8KDC - chains C and D of the 6 polymer chains in the assembly; structure by electron microscopy, 3.30 A resolution.

# Chain C (and D)
Protein: Phosphoprotein
From: Human respirovirus 3
Notes: chain D of this document is another copy of the same molecule, construct and numbering; everything in this record applies to it too
UniProtKB: O89234 (O89234_9MONO); numbering as in UniProt (aligned over 1-603)
Amino-acid sequence (609 residues; each row starts with the number of its first residue):
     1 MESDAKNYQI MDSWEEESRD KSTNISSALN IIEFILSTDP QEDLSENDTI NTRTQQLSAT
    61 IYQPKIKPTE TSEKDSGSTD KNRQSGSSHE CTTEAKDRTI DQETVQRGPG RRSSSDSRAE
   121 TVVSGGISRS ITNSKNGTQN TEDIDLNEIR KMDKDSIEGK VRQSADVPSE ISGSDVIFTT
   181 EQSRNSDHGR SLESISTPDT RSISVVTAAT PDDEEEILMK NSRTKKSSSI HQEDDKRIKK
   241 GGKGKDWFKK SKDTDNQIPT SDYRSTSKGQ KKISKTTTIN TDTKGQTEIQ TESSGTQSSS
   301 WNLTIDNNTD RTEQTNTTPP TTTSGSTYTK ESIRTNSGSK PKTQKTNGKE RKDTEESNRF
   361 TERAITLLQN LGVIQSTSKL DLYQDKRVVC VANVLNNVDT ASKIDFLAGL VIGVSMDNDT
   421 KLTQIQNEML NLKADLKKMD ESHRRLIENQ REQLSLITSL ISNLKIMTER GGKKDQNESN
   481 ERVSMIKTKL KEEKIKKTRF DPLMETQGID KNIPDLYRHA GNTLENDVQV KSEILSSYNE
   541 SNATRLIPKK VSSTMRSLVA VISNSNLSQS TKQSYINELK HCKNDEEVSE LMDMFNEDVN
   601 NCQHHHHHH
Unresolved in the structure: 1-434, 472-609 (chain D: 1-434, 476-609)
Construct notes: expression tag (604-609)

# How chain C and chain D interact
Contacting residue pairs (24; chain C residue first):
  Leu436(C) - Leu436(D)  hydrophobic
  Met439(C) - Met439(D)  hydrophobic
  Met439(C) - Asp440(D)
  His443(C) - Asp440(D)  salt bridge
  His443(C) - His443(D)
  Leu446(C) - Ile447(D)  hydrophobic
  Leu446(C) - Arg451(D)
  Asn449(C) - Arg451(D)
  Gln450(C) - Ile447(D)  hydrogen bond (side chain-backbone)
  Gln450(C) - Gln450(D)  hydrogen bond
  Gln450(C) - Arg451(D)
  Gln453(C) - Arg451(D)
  Gln453(C) - Leu454(D)
  Gln453(C) - Ser455(D)  hydrogen bond
  Leu454(C) - Leu454(D)  hydrophobic
  Leu456(C) - Thr458(D)
  Ile457(C) - Leu454(D)  hydrophobic
  Ile457(C) - Ile457(D)  hydrophobic
  Ile457(C) - Thr458(D)
  Leu460(C) - Thr458(D)
  Leu460(C) - Ile461(D)  hydrophobic
  Leu460(C) - Ser462(D)
  Ile461(C) - Ile461(D)  hydrophobic
  Met467(C) - Ile466(D)  hydrophobic
Interface residues without a listed pair, chain C (16 interface residues in all): Asp435, Leu464, Arg470
Interface residues without a listed pair, chain D (17 interface residues in all): Arg444, Leu464, Glu469

# Summary
16 residues of chain C and 17 residues of chain D are in contact, with 3 hydrogen bonds and 1 salt bridge.
Among the polar pairs are His443(C)-Asp440(D), Gln450(C)-Ile447(D) and Gln450(C)-Gln450(D).
Both chains are Phosphoprotein (Human respirovirus 3). Entry 8KDC (Cryo-EM structure of the human
parainfluenza virus hPIV3 L-P polymerase in monomeric form) was determined by electron microscopy, deposited
together with 8KDB.
